Entry 6E9Q (X-ray diffraction, 3.40 A resolution); this record covers chains A and B.

# Chain A
Protein: Bovine ultralong antibody BOV-6 heavy chain
From: Bos taurus
Notes: antibody fragment or engineered binder
Sequence (263 residues; each row starts with the number of its first residue):
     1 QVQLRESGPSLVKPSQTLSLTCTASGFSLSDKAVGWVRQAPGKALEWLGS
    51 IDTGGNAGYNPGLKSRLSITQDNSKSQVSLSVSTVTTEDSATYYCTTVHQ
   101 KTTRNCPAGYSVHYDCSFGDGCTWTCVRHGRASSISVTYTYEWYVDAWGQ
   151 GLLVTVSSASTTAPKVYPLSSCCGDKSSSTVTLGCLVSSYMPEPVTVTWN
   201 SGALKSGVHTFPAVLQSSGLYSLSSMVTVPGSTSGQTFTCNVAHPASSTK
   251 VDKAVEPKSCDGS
Disordered / not traced: 1, 26-28, 74-75, 117-129, 174-179, 232-237, 261-263
Cystine bridges: Cys-22/Cys-95, Cys-173/Cys-260, Cys-185/Cys-240

# Chain B
Protein: Bovine ultralong antibody BOV-6 light chain
From: Bos taurus
Reference sequence: Q3T101 (Q3T101_BOVIN); the author numbering skips numbers that UniProt does not, so the offset changes along the chain: 1-9 = UniProt 20-28; 11-217 = UniProt 29-235
Sequence (216 residues; row label = number of the first residue in the row; note: 1 number in that range is skipped by the numbering (no residue carries it; nothing is unmodelled there)):
     1 EAVLNQPSS
    11 VSGSLGQRVSITCSGSSSNVGNGYVSWYQLIPGSAPRTLIYGDTSRASGV
    61 PDRFSGSRSGNTATLTISSLQAEDEADYFCASAEDSSSNAVFGSGTTLTV
   111 LGQPKSPPSVTLFPPSTEELNGNKATLVCLISDFYPGSVTVVWKADGSTI
   161 TRNVETTRASKQSNSKYAASSYLSLTSSDWKSKGSYSCEVTHEGSTVTKT
   211 VKPSECS
Disordered / not traced: 1
Differences from the reference sequence: conflict Glu-1 (Gln20 in Q3T101), Asn-5 (Thr24 in Q3T101), Ala-82 (Pro100 in Q3T101)
Cystine bridges: Cys-23/Cys-90, Cys-139/Cys-198

# How chain A and chain B interact
Cross-chain cystine bridges: Cys-172(A)/Cys-216(B)
Residue-residue contacts - 81 pairs, chain A then chain B:
  Val-37(A) / Phe-102(B)  hydrophobic
  Gln-39(A) / Leu-40(B)
  Ala-44(A) / Phe-89(B)  hydrophobic
  Ala-44(A) / Gly-103(B)
  Leu-45(A) / Leu-40(B)  hydrophobic
  Leu-45(A) / Phe-89(B)  hydrophobic
  Leu-45(A) / Phe-102(B)
  Trp-47(A) / Ser-98(B)  hydrogen bond (side chain-backbone)
  Trp-47(A) / Ala-100(B)
  Trp-47(A) / Phe-102(B)
  Gly-58(A) / Ser-98(B)
  Pro-61(A) / Asn-99(B)
  Tyr-94(A) / Pro-46(B)
  Gln-100(A) / Ser-97(B)
  Gln-100(A) / Ser-98(B)
  Lys-101(A) / Ser-97(B)
  Tyr-139(A) / Asn-32(B)  hydrogen bond (backbone-side chain)
  Thr-140(A) / Asn-32(B)
  Tyr-141(A) / Asn-32(B)  hydrogen bond (backbone-side chain)
  Tyr-141(A) / Tyr-34(B)
  Tyr-141(A) / Ala-93(B)  hydrophobic
  Tyr-141(A) / Asp-95(B)
  Tyr-141(A) / Ser-96(B)
  Tyr-141(A) / Ser-97(B)
  Glu-142(A) / Tyr-34(B)  hydrogen bond
  Trp-143(A) / Tyr-34(B)
  Trp-143(A) / Ser-36(B)
  Trp-143(A) / Tyr-38(B)
  Trp-143(A) / Ala-91(B)  hydrophobic
  Trp-143(A) / Ala-93(B)  hydrophobic
  Trp-143(A) / Ser-97(B)
  Trp-143(A) / Ala-100(B)
  Trp-143(A) / Phe-102(B)  hydrophobic
  Tyr-144(A) / Tyr-38(B)
  Tyr-144(A) / Tyr-51(B)  hydrophobic
  Val-145(A) / Tyr-38(B)  hydrogen bond (backbone-side chain)
  Val-145(A) / Thr-48(B)  hydrogen bond (backbone-side chain)
  Trp-148(A) / Tyr-38(B)
  Trp-148(A) / Pro-46(B)
  Trp-148(A) / Thr-48(B)  hydrogen bond
  Gly-149(A) / Ala-45(B)
  Val-166(A) / Glu-128(B)
  Tyr-167(A) / Ser-126(B)
  Tyr-167(A) / Glu-128(B)
  Tyr-167(A) / Glu-129(B)
  Pro-168(A) / Ser-126(B)
  Leu-169(A) / Phe-123(B)  hydrophobic
  Ser-170(A) / Phe-123(B)
  Ser-170(A) / Pro-124(B)
  Cys-172(A) / Pro-124(B)  hydrophobic
  Cys-172(A) / Val-211(B)  hydrophobic
  Cys-172(A) / Glu-215(B)
  Cys-172(A) / Cys-216(B)  disulfide
  Thr-182(A) / Thr-121(B)
  Thr-182(A) / Phe-123(B)
  Leu-183(A) / Phe-123(B)
  Leu-186(A) / Val-138(B)  hydrophobic
  Leu-186(A) / Tyr-182(B)  hydrophobic
  His-209(A) / Ser-142(B)
  His-209(A) / Gln-172(B)  hydrogen bond
  His-209(A) / Ala-178(B)
  Phe-211(A) / Leu-140(B)  hydrophobic
  Phe-211(A) / Ile-141(B)
  Phe-211(A) / Ser-142(B)
  Phe-211(A) / Ala-178(B)  hydrophobic
  Phe-211(A) / Ala-179(B)
  Pro-212(A) / Ser-170(B)
  Pro-212(A) / Ser-180(B)
  Val-214(A) / Tyr-182(B)  hydrophobic
  Gln-216(A) / Ser-184(B)  hydrogen bond
  Ser-222(A) / Tyr-182(B)
  Leu-223(A) / Tyr-182(B)
  Ser-224(A) / Val-138(B)
  Ser-224(A) / Leu-140(B)
  Ser-224(A) / Tyr-182(B)  hydrogen bond
  Met-226(A) / Thr-121(B)
  Met-226(A) / Phe-123(B)  hydrophobic
  Met-226(A) / Leu-140(B)  hydrophobic
  Lys-253(A) / Glu-128(B)  salt bridge
  Lys-258(A) / Cys-216(B)  hydrogen bond
  Lys-258(A) / Ser-217(B)
Interface residues without a listed pair, chain A (48 interface residues in all): Lys-43, Glu-46, Ser-50, Tyr-59, His-99, Thr-102, Asp-146, Gln-150, Ser-171
Interface residues without a listed pair, chain B (46 interface residues in all): Ser-104, Thr-136, Glu-165, Thr-166, Thr-167

# Summary
Chain A and chain B form an interface of 48 and 46 residues respectively; the contacts include 1 disulfide
bond, 11 hydrogen bonds and 1 salt bridge. Polar pairs include Lys-253(A)/Glu-128(B), Trp-47(A)/Ser-98(B) and
Tyr-139(A)/Asn-32(B).
Chain A is Bovine ultralong antibody BOV-6 heavy chain and chain B is Bovine ultralong antibody BOV-6 light
chain, both from Bos taurus; the structure, The crystal structure of bovine ultralong antibody BOV-6, was
determined by X-ray diffraction (same publication as 6E9H, 6E9I, 6E9K and 6E9U).
